Entry 1B5P (X-ray diffraction, 1.80 A resolution); this record covers chains A and B.

Chain A (and B):
Protein: Protein (ASPARTATE aminotransferase)
Organism: Thermus thermophilus
Notes: EC 2.6.1.1; chain B of this document is another copy of the same molecule, construct and numbering; everything in this record applies to it too
UniProt: Q56232 (AAT_THET8); numbering as in UniProt (aligned over 1-385)
Amino-acid sequence (385 residues; numbered 1 to 385; the number before each row is that of its first residue):
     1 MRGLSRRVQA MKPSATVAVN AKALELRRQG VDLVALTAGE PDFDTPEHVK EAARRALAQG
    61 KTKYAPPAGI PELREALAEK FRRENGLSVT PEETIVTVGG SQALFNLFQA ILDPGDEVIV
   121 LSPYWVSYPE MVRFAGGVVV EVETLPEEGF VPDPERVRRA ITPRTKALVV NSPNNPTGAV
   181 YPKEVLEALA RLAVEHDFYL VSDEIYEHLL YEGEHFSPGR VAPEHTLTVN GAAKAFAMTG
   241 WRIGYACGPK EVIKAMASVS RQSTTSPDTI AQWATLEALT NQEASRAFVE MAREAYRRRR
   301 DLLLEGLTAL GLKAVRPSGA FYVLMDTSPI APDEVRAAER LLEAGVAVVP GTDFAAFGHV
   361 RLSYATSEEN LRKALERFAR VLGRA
Disordered / not traced: 383-385
Differences from the reference sequence: engineered mutation Ser-101 (Lys in Q56232), Arg-261 (Ser in Q56232)
Glycans and other covalent adducts: pyridoxal phosphate (PLP) linked to Lys-234
Residues lining bound ligands: pyridoxal phosphate (PLP): Gly-99, Gly-100, Ser-101, Trp-125, Tyr-128, Asn-171, Asn-175, Asp-203, Ile-205, Tyr-206, Ala-233, Arg-242
Swiss-Prot annotation at these positions:
  - binding site (L-aspartate): Gly-39, Trp-125, Asn-175, Arg-361
  - site: Lys-12 (Important for prephenate aminotransferase activity)
  - modified residue: Lys-234 (N6-(pyridoxal phosphate)lysine)
  - mutagenesis: Lys-12 (K12G: 10-fold increase in Km for prephenate. Does not affect Km for oxaloacetate)

Interface between chain A and chain B:
Residue-residue contacts (146; chain A residue first):
  Met-1(A) / Thr-165(B)  hydrogen bond (backbone-backbone)
  Met-1(A) / Lys-166(B)
  Met-1(A) / Asp-197(B)  hydrogen bond (backbone-backbone)
  Arg-2(A) / Lys-166(B)
  Arg-2(A) / Asp-197(B)  salt bridge
  Arg-2(A) / Phe-198(B)
  Arg-2(A) / Tyr-199(B)
  Arg-2(A) / Glu-224(B)  hydrogen bond (side chain-backbone)
  Arg-2(A) / His-225(B)  hydrogen bond
  Gly-3(A) / Ile-111(B)
  Gly-3(A) / Lys-166(B)  hydrogen bond (backbone-side chain)
  Gly-3(A) / Tyr-199(B)  hydrogen bond (backbone-side chain)
  Leu-4(A) / Ala-110(B)
  Leu-4(A) / Glu-251(B)
  Leu-4(A) / Val-252(B)  hydrophobic
  Leu-4(A) / Lys-254(B)
  Leu-4(A) / Ala-255(B)  hydrophobic
  Ser-5(A) / Gln-109(B)  hydrogen bond (side chain-backbone)
  Ser-5(A) / Ala-110(B)  hydrogen bond (backbone-backbone)
  Ser-5(A) / Leu-112(B)
  Ser-5(A) / Asp-113(B)
  Arg-6(A) / Asp-113(B)  salt bridge
  Arg-7(A) / Gln-109(B)  hydrogen bond (side chain-backbone)
  Arg-7(A) / Leu-112(B)  hydrogen bond (side chain-backbone)
  Arg-7(A) / Ala-135(B)  hydrogen bond (side chain-backbone)
  Val-8(A) / Ala-110(B)
  Val-8(A) / Ala-255(B)  hydrophobic
  Val-8(A) / Val-259(B)  hydrophobic
  Met-11(A) / Gln-262(B)
  Glu-40(A) / Lys-63(B)
  Glu-40(A) / Tyr-64(B)  hydrogen bond (side chain-backbone)
  Pro-41(A) / Lys-63(B)  hydrogen bond (backbone-side chain)
  Asp-42(A) / Lys-63(B)
  Phe-43(A) / Lys-63(B)  hydrogen bond (backbone-side chain)
  Asp-44(A) / Gly-60(B)
  Asp-44(A) / Thr-62(B)  hydrogen bond
  Thr-45(A) / Thr-62(B)
  Lys-50(A) / Leu-57(B)  hydrogen bond (side chain-backbone)
  Arg-54(A) / Leu-57(B)
  Leu-57(A) / Lys-50(B)  hydrogen bond (backbone-side chain)
  Leu-57(A) / Ala-53(B)  hydrophobic
  Leu-57(A) / Arg-54(B)
  Leu-57(A) / Trp-241(B)  hydrophobic
  Gly-60(A) / Asp-44(B)
  Thr-62(A) / Asp-44(B)  hydrogen bond
  Thr-62(A) / Thr-45(B)
  Thr-62(A) / Thr-239(B)
  Thr-62(A) / Gly-240(B)  hydrogen bond (backbone-backbone)
  Thr-62(A) / Trp-241(B)
  Lys-63(A) / Glu-40(B)
  Lys-63(A) / Pro-41(B)  hydrogen bond (side chain-backbone)
  Lys-63(A) / Asp-42(B)
  Lys-63(A) / Phe-43(B)  hydrogen bond (side chain-backbone)
  Lys-63(A) / Thr-239(B)
  Lys-63(A) / Gly-240(B)
  Tyr-64(A) / Gly-39(B)
  Tyr-64(A) / Glu-40(B)  hydrogen bond (backbone-side chain)
  Tyr-64(A) / Lys-234(B)
  Tyr-64(A) / Thr-239(B)
  Tyr-64(A) / Gly-240(B)
  Tyr-64(A) / Arg-242(B)
  Val-98(A) / Thr-264(B)
  Ser-101(A) / Ser-263(B)  hydrogen bond (side chain-backbone)
  Ser-101(A) / Thr-264(B)
  Ser-101(A) / Thr-265(B)  hydrogen bond
  Gln-102(A) / Ser-263(B)  hydrogen bond (backbone-backbone)
  Phe-105(A) / Gln-262(B)
  Phe-105(A) / Ser-263(B)
  Gln-109(A) / Ser-5(B)  hydrogen bond (backbone-side chain)
  Gln-109(A) / Arg-7(B)  hydrogen bond (backbone-side chain)
  Gln-109(A) / Phe-134(B)
  Ala-110(A) / Leu-4(B)
  Ala-110(A) / Ser-5(B)  hydrogen bond (backbone-backbone)
  Ala-110(A) / Val-8(B)
  Ile-111(A) / Gly-3(B)
  Ile-111(A) / Ser-5(B)
  Leu-112(A) / Ser-5(B)
  Leu-112(A) / Arg-7(B)  hydrogen bond (backbone-side chain)
  Asp-113(A) / Ser-5(B)
  Asp-113(A) / Arg-6(B)  salt bridge
  Glu-130(A) / Arg-261(B)  salt bridge
  Glu-130(A) / Gln-262(B)  hydrogen bond (backbone-side chain)
  Met-131(A) / Gln-262(B)
  Phe-134(A) / Gln-109(B)
  Phe-134(A) / Val-259(B)  hydrophobic
  Phe-134(A) / Gln-262(B)
  Ala-135(A) / Arg-7(B)  hydrogen bond (backbone-side chain)
  Thr-165(A) / Met-1(B)  hydrogen bond (backbone-backbone)
  Lys-166(A) / Met-1(B)
  Lys-166(A) / Arg-2(B)
  Lys-166(A) / Gly-3(B)  hydrogen bond (side chain-backbone)
  Asp-197(A) / Met-1(B)  hydrogen bond (backbone-backbone)
  Asp-197(A) / Arg-2(B)  salt bridge
  Phe-198(A) / Met-1(B)
  Phe-198(A) / Arg-2(B)
  Tyr-199(A) / Arg-2(B)
  Tyr-199(A) / Gly-3(B)  hydrogen bond (side chain-backbone)
  Glu-224(A) / Arg-2(B)  hydrogen bond (backbone-side chain)
  His-225(A) / Arg-2(B)  hydrogen bond
  Lys-234(A) / Tyr-64(B)
  Thr-239(A) / Thr-62(B)
  Thr-239(A) / Lys-63(B)
  Thr-239(A) / Tyr-64(B)
  Gly-240(A) / Thr-62(B)  hydrogen bond (backbone-backbone)
  Gly-240(A) / Lys-63(B)
  Gly-240(A) / Tyr-64(B)
  Gly-240(A) / Asp-268(B)
  Gly-240(A) / Thr-269(B)  hydrogen bond (backbone-backbone)
  Trp-241(A) / Leu-57(B)  hydrophobic
  Trp-241(A) / Thr-62(B)
  Trp-241(A) / Asp-268(B)
  Arg-242(A) / Tyr-64(B)
  Arg-242(A) / Thr-264(B)  hydrogen bond (side chain-backbone)
  Arg-242(A) / Thr-265(B)
  Arg-242(A) / Ser-266(B)  hydrogen bond (side chain-backbone)
  Arg-242(A) / Pro-267(B)
  Arg-242(A) / Asp-268(B)
  Glu-251(A) / Leu-4(B)
  Ala-255(A) / Leu-4(B)  hydrophobic
  Ala-255(A) / Val-8(B)
  Ser-258(A) / Met-11(B)
  Val-259(A) / Val-8(B)  hydrophobic
  Arg-261(A) / Glu-130(B)  salt bridge
  Gln-262(A) / Met-11(B)
  Gln-262(A) / Phe-105(B)
  Gln-262(A) / Glu-130(B)  hydrogen bond (side chain-backbone)
  Gln-262(A) / Met-131(B)
  Gln-262(A) / Phe-134(B)
  Ser-263(A) / Ser-101(B)  hydrogen bond (backbone-side chain)
  Ser-263(A) / Gln-102(B)  hydrogen bond (backbone-backbone)
  Ser-263(A) / Phe-105(B)
  Thr-264(A) / Val-98(B)
  Thr-264(A) / Ser-101(B)
  Thr-264(A) / Arg-242(B)  hydrogen bond (backbone-side chain)
  Thr-264(A) / Thr-264(B)
  Thr-265(A) / Ser-101(B)  hydrogen bond
  Thr-265(A) / Arg-242(B)  hydrogen bond
  Ser-266(A) / Arg-242(B)  hydrogen bond (backbone-side chain)
  Pro-267(A) / Arg-242(B)
  Asp-268(A) / Gly-240(B)
  Asp-268(A) / Trp-241(B)
  Asp-268(A) / Arg-242(B)
  Asp-268(A) / Asp-268(B)
  Thr-269(A) / Gly-240(B)  hydrogen bond (backbone-backbone)
  Ile-270(A) / Trp-241(B)  hydrophobic
  Ala-271(A) / Asp-268(B)
Also at the interface, not in a pair above, chain A (71 interface residues in all): Gly-39, Ala-53, Ala-58, Phe-108, Pro-114, His-196, Met-238, Val-252, Lys-254
Also at the interface, not in a pair above, chain B (70 interface residues in all): Phe-108, Pro-163, His-196, Ala-237, Met-238, Ser-258, Ile-270

In short:
Chain A and chain B form an interface of 71 and 70 residues respectively; the contacts include 49 hydrogen
bonds and 6 salt bridges. Polar contacts include Arg-2(A)/Asp-197(B), Arg-6(A)/Asp-113(B) and
Glu-130(A)/Arg-261(B). Pyridoxal phosphate is covalently linked to Lys-234(A).
Both chains are Protein (ASPARTATE aminotransferase) (Thermus thermophilus). Entry 1B5P (Thermus thermophilus
aspartate aminotransferase double mutant 1) was determined by X-ray diffraction together with 1B5O, 5BJ3 and
5BJ4 from the same study.
